PDB entry 3GPJ | X-ray diffraction, 2.70 A resolution | chains M and 2 of the 28 polymer chains in the assembly

# Chain M
Molecule: Proteasome component PRE4
Organism: Saccharomyces cerevisiae
Notes: EC 3.4.25.1; fragment: sequence database residues 34-266
UniProt: P30657 (PSB4_YEAST); the construct lacks a stretch of the UniProt sequence and is renumbered around it, so the offset changes along the chain: -8 to -1 = UniProt 34-41; 1-70 = UniProt 42-111; 74-92 = UniProt 120-138; 93-105 = UniProt 141-153; 3 more segments
Chain sequence (233 residues; row label = number of the first residue in the row; note: 6 numbers in that range are skipped by the numbering (no residue carries them; nothing is unmodelled there); a row labelled like 71B-71D holds insertion residues (71B, then the next letters in order); numbers below 1 keep their minus sign (Thr-8 is residue -8)):
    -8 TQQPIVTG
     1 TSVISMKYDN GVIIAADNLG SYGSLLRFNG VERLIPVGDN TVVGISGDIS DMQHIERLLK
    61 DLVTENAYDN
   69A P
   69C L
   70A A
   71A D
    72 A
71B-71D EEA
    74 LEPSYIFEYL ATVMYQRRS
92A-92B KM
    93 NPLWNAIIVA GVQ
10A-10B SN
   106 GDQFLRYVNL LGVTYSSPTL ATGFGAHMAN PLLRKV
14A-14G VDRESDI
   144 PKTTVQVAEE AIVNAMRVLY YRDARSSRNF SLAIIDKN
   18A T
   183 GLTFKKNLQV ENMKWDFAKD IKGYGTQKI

# Chain 2
Molecule: Proteasome component PRE3
Organism: Saccharomyces cerevisiae
Notes: EC 3.4.25.1; fragment: sequence database residues 20-215
UniProt: P38624 (PSB6_YEAST); the construct lacks a stretch of the UniProt sequence and is renumbered around it, so the offset changes along the chain: 1-70 = UniProt 20-89; 72-92 = UniProt 90-110; 94-105 = UniProt 111-122; 106-181 = UniProt 125-200; 1 more segments
Chain sequence (196 residues; each row starts with the number of its first residue; note: 3 numbers in that range are skipped by the numbering (no residue carries them; nothing is unmodelled there); a row labelled like 10A-10B holds insertion residues (10A, then the next letters in order)):
     1 TSIMAVTFKD GVILGADSRT TTGAYIANRV TDKLTRVHDK IWCCRSGSAA DTQAIADIVQ
    61 YHLELYTSQY
    72 GTPSTETAAS VFKELCYENK D
    94 NLTAGIIVAG YD
10A-10B DK
   106 NKGEVYTIPL GGSVHKLPYA IAGSGSTFIY GYCDKNFREN MSKEETVDFI KHSLSQAIKW
   166 DGSSGGVIRM VVLTAA
   183 GVERL
18A-18J IFYPDEYEQL
Curated features (UniProtKB/Swiss-Prot):
  - active site: Thr1 (Nucleophile)

# Chain M / chain 2 interface
Pairs across the interface (61; chain M residue first):
  Ser24(M) with Trp165(2); Asp166(2); Gly167(2), hydrogen bond (backbone-backbone); Ser168(2)
  Leu25(M) with Trp165(2)
  Leu26(M) with Lys164(2); Trp165(2), hydrogen bond (backbone-backbone); Gly167(2)
  Arg27(M) with Trp165(2)
  Phe129(M) with Ala24(2); Tyr25(2), hydrophobic
  Tyr163(M) with Glu18H(2), hydrogen bond
  Tyr164(M) with Ile26(2); Arg29(2)
  Arg165(M) with Ala24(2); Tyr25(2); Ile26(2), hydrogen bond (backbone-backbone); Ala27(2), hydrogen bond (side chain-backbone); Arg29(2)
  Asp166(M) with Ala24(2); Ile26(2)
  Ala167(M) with Arg19(2); Thr21(2); Ala24(2), hydrogen bond (backbone-backbone); Ile26(2); Gly167(2)
  Arg168(M) with Gly167(2)
  Arg171(M) with Asp18E(2), salt bridge; Glu18H(2), salt bridge
  Lys196(M) with Arg29(2), hydrogen bond (backbone-side chain)
  Trp197(M) with Tyr18C(2); Pro18D(2); Arg29(2); Gly171(2); Val172(2), hydrophobic
  Asp198(M) with Tyr18C(2), hydrogen bond (backbone-side chain)
  Phe199(M) with Arg29(2); Val30(2), hydrophobic
  Ala200(M) with Ile18A(2); Val30(2), hydrophobic; Arg174(2), hydrogen bond (backbone-side chain)
  Lys201(M) with Ile18A(2); Tyr18C(2)
  Ile203(M) with Val30(2), hydrophobic; Arg174(2), hydrogen bond (backbone-side chain)
  Lys204(M) with Asp32(2); Arg186(2)
  Gly205(M) with Asp32(2), hydrogen bond (backbone-side chain)
  Tyr206(M) with Thr35(2); Arg45(2); Gln53(2); Ala56(2); Asp57(2), hydrogen bond
  Gln209(M) with Leu34(2); Thr35(2); Arg36(2), hydrogen bond (side chain-backbone); Trp42(2); Arg186(2)
  Ile211(M) with Arg36(2); Trp42(2), hydrophobic; Arg186(2), hydrogen bond (backbone-side chain)
Other interface residues (no listed pair), chain M (26 interface residues in all): Met133, Met195
Other interface residues (no listed pair), chain 2 (33 interface residues in all): Asn28, Phe133

# Summary
26 residues of chain M and 33 residues of chain 2 are in contact, with 14 hydrogen bonds and 2 salt bridges.
Polar pairs include Arg171(M)-Glu18H(2), Arg171(M)-Asp18E(2) and Tyr163(M)-Glu18H(2). UniProt lists
active-site residue Thr1(2) on chain 2.
Here chain M is Proteasome component PRE4 and chain 2 is Proteasome component PRE3, both from Saccharomyces
cerevisiae. Entry 3GPJ (Crystal structure of the yeast 20S proteasome in complex with syringolin B) was
determined by X-ray diffraction.
